7Y8X - chains E and F; structure by X-ray diffraction, 2.25 A resolution.

Chain E:
Molecule: AlbE homolog
Source organism: Quasibacillus thermotolerans
UniProt: A0A837GIQ1 (A0A837GIQ1_9BACI); numbering as in UniProt (aligned over 1-381)
Amino-acid sequence (395 residues; each row starts with the number of its first residue; numbers below 1 keep their minus sign (Met-13 is residue -13)):
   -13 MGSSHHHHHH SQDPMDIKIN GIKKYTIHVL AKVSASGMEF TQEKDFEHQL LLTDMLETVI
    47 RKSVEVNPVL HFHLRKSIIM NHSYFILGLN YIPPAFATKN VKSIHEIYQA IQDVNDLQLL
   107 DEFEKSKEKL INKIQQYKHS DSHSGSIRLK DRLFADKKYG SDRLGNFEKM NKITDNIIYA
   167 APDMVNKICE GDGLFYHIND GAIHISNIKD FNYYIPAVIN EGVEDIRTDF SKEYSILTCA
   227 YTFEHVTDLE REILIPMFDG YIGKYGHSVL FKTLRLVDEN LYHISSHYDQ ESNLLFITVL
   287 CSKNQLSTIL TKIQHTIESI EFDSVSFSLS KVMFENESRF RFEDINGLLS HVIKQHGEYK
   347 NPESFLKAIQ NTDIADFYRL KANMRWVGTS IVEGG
Disordered / not traced: -13 to -3, 218-221, 265-268, 287-289, 379-381
Differences from the reference sequence: initiating methionine (-13); expression tag (-12 to 0)

Chain F:
Molecule: AlbF homolog
Source organism: Quasibacillus thermotolerans
UniProt: A0A837GEN5 (A0A837GEN5_9BACI); residues 1-366 here = UniProt positions 1-366
Amino-acid sequence (366 residues; each row starts with the number of its first residue):
     1 MLNKSFVKKL DESLNRKQVG STNVTRYKIE DSYLVLAAVR VGIGGLTYHN GAAHFLEHLK
    61 FWRYGENIYN LFFQRGAILN AYTTLEFTDY VFLSKEESIN ENLNLLLTFL YHHQYDEKTI
   121 SLERNIIINE INGAGTARLN GQESIEKERH CILGSAESIS RMGRKEFELI SQKYYTPENT
   181 SIYVIGGNQD IDLFHIPTAV MTTQYGKPTH KVNVNEVEMN KDMILLPVEH GDYLKNRMIC
   241 HLIADMIKHL AQQLEYDVSV GLFISTNQHS CYLKVKKSDQ KRFSSLIQQL SMDEHFIETY
   301 IKDYQWRFMN ELVINFNQLH NIYDYMTEYR LGEYTVAELF GSLDSVDKLD ILAVRNELIN
   361 QLTVGE
Disordered / not traced: 1, 134-144, 216-220, 365-366
Bound ions: Ni2+: His54, His58, Glu130 (together with phosphate ion)

Chain E / chain F interface:
Pairs across the interface (51; chain E residue first):
  Ile8(E) with Asp31(F); Tyr33(F)
  Lys9(E) with Asp31(F); Tyr33(F); Asn317(F), hydrogen bond (side chain-backbone)
  Lys10(E) with Glu30(F), hydrogen bond (backbone-backbone)
  Tyr11(E) with Asn317(F)
  Thr12(E) with Val313(F), hydrogen bond (side chain-backbone); Asn317(F), hydrogen bond (backbone-side chain)
  Ile13(E) with Val313(F), hydrophobic
  Leu56(E) with Asn310(F); Val313(F), hydrophobic; Ile314(F), hydrophobic
  Pro80(E) with Leu2(F)
  Ala81(E) with Leu2(F); Ser5(F), hydrogen bond (backbone-side chain)
  Phe82(E) with Leu2(F); Asn3(F); Ser5(F); Phe6(F), hydrophobic; Lys9(F)
  Ala83(E) with Leu2(F)
  Thr84(E) with Leu2(F); Asn3(F)
  Tyr251(E) with Phe73(F)
  Gly252(E) with Phe73(F)
  Leu315(E) with Phe73(F); Gln74(F); Gly76(F)
  Val318(E) with Gly76(F)
  Met319(E) with Phe73(F); Gly76(F)
  Glu321(E) with Lys95(F), salt bridge
  Asn322(E) with Leu34(F); Gly76(F), hydrogen bond (side chain-backbone); Lys95(F)
  Arg325(E) with Tyr33(F), hydrogen bond (side chain-backbone); Leu34(F); Lys95(F)
  Phe326(E) with Leu34(F); Leu93(F), hydrophobic; His320(F)
  Phe328(E) with Tyr33(F), hydrophobic
  Glu329(E) with Ser32(F); Tyr33(F), hydrogen bond (side chain-backbone); Leu34(F), hydrogen bond (side chain-backbone); Asn317(F); Leu319(F)
  Asp330(E) with Gln318(F), hydrogen bond
  Pro348(E) with Tyr33(F)
  Glu349(E) with Tyr33(F)
Also at the interface, not in a pair above, chain E (34 interface residues in all): Gly7, Glu51, Asn53, Ile78, His253, Leu334, Leu352, Gln356
Also at the interface, not in a pair above, chain F (27 interface residues in all): Ile29, Ala77, Ile78, Trp306, Phe316

Overview:
34 residues of chain E face 27 of chain F across their interface; the contacts include 10 hydrogen bonds and 1
salt bridge. Among the polar pairs are Glu321(E)-Lys95(F), Lys9(E)-Asn317(F) and Thr12(E)-Val313(F). His54(F),
His58(F) and Glu130(F) form the Ni2+ site.
Here chain E is AlbE homolog and chain F is AlbF homolog, both from Quasibacillus thermotolerans. Entry 7Y8X
(Crystal structure of AlbEF homolog from Quasibacillus thermotolerans in complex with Ni(II)) was determined
by X-ray diffraction together with 7Y8U from the same study.
